Entry 7UJJ (electron microscopy, 6.50 A resolution (low resolution: residue-level contacts below are approximate; hydrogen-bond / salt-bridge calls are withheld)); this record covers chains A and C of the 7 polymer chains in the assembly.

# Chain A
Molecule: Shiga-like toxin 2 subunit A
Source organism: Escherichia phage 933W
Notes: EC 3.2.2.22
UniProt: P09385 (STXA_BP933); residues 1-297 here correspond to UniProt positions 23-319 (UniProt number = residue number + 22)
Sequence (297 residues; each row starts with the number of its first residue):
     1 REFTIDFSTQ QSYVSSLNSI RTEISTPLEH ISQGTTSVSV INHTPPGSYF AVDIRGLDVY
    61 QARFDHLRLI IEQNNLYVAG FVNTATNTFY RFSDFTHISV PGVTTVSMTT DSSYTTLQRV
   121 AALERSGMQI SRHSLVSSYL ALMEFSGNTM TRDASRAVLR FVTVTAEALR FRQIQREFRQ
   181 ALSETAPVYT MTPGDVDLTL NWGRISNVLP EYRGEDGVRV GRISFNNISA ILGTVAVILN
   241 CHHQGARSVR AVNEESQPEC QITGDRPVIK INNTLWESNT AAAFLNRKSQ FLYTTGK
Unresolved in the structure: 243-258
Disulfide bonds: Cys-241/Cys-260
Bound ions: Na+ site 1: Ser-15, Ser-19; Na+ site 2: Thr-22, Ser-25; Na+ site 3: Arg-266, Asn-279 (together with formate)
Curated features (UniProtKB/Swiss-Prot):
  - active site: Glu-167
  - site: Arg-250, Ala-251 (Cleavage)

# Chain C
Molecule: Shiga-like toxin 2 subunit B
Source organism: Escherichia phage 933W
UniProt: P09386 (STXB_BP933); residues 1-70 here correspond to UniProt positions 20-89 (UniProt number = residue number + 19)
Sequence (70 residues; each row starts with the number of its first residue):
     1 ADCAKGKIEF SKYNEDDTFT VKVDGKEYWT SRWNLQPLLQ SAQLTGMTVT IKSSTCESGS
    61 GFAEVQFNND
Disulfide bonds: Cys-3/Cys-56

# Chain A / chain C interface
Pairs across the interface - 29 pairs, chain A then chain C:
  Gln-261(A) / Asn-69(C)
  Gln-261(A) / Asp-70(C)
  Ile-262(A) / Asn-69(C)
  Thr-263(A) / Met-47(C)
  Thr-263(A) / Asn-68(C)
  Thr-263(A) / Asn-69(C)
  Gly-264(A) / Thr-45(C)
  Gly-264(A) / Gly-46(C)
  Gly-264(A) / Met-47(C)
  Gly-264(A) / Asp-70(C)
  Asp-265(A) / Lys-7(C)
  Asp-265(A) / Thr-45(C)
  Asp-265(A) / Gly-46(C)
  Arg-266(A) / Leu-44(C)
  Arg-266(A) / Thr-45(C)
  Ile-269(A) / Leu-44(C)
  Ser-278(A) / Leu-44(C)
  Ser-278(A) / Thr-45(C)
  Asn-279(A) / Thr-45(C)
  Ala-282(A) / Ser-41(C)
  Ala-282(A) / Leu-44(C)
  Ala-282(A) / Thr-45(C)
  Leu-285(A) / Ser-41(C)
  Asn-286(A) / Pro-37(C)
  Asn-286(A) / Leu-38(C)
  Asn-286(A) / Ser-41(C)
  Arg-287(A) / Pro-37(C)
  Lys-288(A) / Asn-34(C)
  Lys-288(A) / Pro-37(C)
Also at the interface, not in a pair above, chain C (13 interface residues in all): Gln-40

# In short
The interface between chain A and chain C involves 14 residues on one side and 13 on the other. Ser-15(A) and
Ser-19(A) form the Na+ site 1. Thr-22(A) and Ser-25(A) coordinate Na+ site 2. UniProt lists active-site
residue Glu-167(A) on chain A.
Here chain A is Shiga-like toxin 2 subunit A and chain C is Shiga-like toxin 2 subunit B, both from
Escherichia phage 933W. Entry 7UJJ (Stx2a and DARPin complex) was determined by electron microscopy.
